5W5Y - chains B and R of the 20 polymer chains in the assembly; structure by electron microscopy, 3.80 A resolution.

Chain B:
Protein: DNA-directed RNA polymerase I subunit RPA135
Source organism: Saccharomyces cerevisiae (strain ATCC 204508 / S288c)
Notes: EC 2.7.7.6
UniProt: P22138 (RPA2_YEAST); residues 1-1203 here = UniProt positions 1-1203
Amino-acid sequence (1203 residues; each row starts with the number of its first residue):
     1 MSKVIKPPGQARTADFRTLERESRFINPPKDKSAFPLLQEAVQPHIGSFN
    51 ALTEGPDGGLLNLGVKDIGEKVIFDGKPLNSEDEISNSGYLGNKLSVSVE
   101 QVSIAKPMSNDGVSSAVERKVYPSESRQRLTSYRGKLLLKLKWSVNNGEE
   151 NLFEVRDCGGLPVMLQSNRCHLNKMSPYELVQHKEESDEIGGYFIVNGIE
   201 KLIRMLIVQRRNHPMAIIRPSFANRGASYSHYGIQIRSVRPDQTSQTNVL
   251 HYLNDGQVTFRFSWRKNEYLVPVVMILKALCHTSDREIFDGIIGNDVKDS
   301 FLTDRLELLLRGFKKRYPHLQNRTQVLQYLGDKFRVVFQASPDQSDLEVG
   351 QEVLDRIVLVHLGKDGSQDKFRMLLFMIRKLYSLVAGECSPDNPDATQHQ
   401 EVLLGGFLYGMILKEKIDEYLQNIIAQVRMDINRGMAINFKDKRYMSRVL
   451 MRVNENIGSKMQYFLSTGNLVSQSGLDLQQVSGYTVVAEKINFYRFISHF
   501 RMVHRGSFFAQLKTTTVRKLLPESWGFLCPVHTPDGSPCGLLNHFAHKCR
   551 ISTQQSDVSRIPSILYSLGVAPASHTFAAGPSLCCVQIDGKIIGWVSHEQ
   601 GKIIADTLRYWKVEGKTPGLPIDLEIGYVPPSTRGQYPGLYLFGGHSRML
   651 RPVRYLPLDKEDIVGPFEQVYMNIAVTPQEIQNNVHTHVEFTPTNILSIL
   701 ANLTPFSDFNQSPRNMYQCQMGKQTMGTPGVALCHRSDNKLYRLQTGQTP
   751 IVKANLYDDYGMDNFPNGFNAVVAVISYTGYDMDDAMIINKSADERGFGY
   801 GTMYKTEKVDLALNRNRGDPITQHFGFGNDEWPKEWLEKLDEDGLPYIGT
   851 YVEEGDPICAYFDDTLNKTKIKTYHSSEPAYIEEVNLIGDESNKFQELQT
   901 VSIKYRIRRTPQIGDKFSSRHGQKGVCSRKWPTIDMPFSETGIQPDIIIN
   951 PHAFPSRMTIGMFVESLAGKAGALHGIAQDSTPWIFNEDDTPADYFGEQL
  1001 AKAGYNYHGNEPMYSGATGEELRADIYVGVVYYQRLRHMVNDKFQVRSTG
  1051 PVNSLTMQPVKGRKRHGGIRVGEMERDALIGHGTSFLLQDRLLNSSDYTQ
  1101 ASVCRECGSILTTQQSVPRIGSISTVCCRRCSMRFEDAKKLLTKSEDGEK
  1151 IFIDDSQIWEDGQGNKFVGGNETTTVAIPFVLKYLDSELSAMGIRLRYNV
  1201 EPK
Disordered / not traced: 1-11, 81-85, 1144-1145, 1197-1203
Curated features (UniProtKB/Swiss-Prot):
  - zinc finger: Cys-1104 to Cys-1131 (C4-type)
  - modified residue: Ser-2 (N-acetylserine), Ser-81 (Phosphoserine), Ser-1156 (Phosphoserine)
  - mutagenesis: Cys-1104 (C1104A: No effect; when associated with A-1107; A-1128 and A-1131), Cys-1107 (C1107A: Lethal. Abolishes recruitment of RPA1 to Pol I. No effect; when associated with A-1104; A-1128 and A-1131), Cys-1127 (C1127R: Responsible of suppression of RPA190-5 and RPA190-1 mutations), Cys-1128 (C1128A: No effect; when associated with A-1104; A-1107 and A-1131), Cys-1131 (C1131A: No effect; when associated with A-1104; A-1107 and A-1128)
Ion coordination: Zn2+: Cys-1104, Cys-1107, Cys-1128, Cys-1131

Chain R:
Molecule: 6-nt RNA strand
Sequence (6 nucleotides; row label = number of the first residue in the row):
     1 AUGCGA

Interface between chain B and chain R:
Contacting residue pairs (7; chain B residue first):
  Arg-204(B) / G3(R)  salt bridge to the phosphate
  Pro-538(B) / C4(R)  phosphate contact
  Gln-724(B) / G5(R)  phosphate contact
  Lys-916(B) / G5(R)  hydrogen bond to the phosphate
  Lys-916(B) / A6(R)  salt bridge to the phosphate
  Lys-924(B) / A6(R)  salt bridge to the phosphate
  His-1038(B) / G5(R)  sugar contact
Interface residues without a listed pair, chain B (12 interface residues in all): Ser-482, Arg-495, Asp-535, Gln-720, Met-721, Lys-723
Interface residues without a listed pair, chain R (5 interface residues in all): U2

Overview:
12 residues of chain B and 5 residues of chain R are in contact; the contacts include 1 hydrogen bond and 3
salt bridges. Among the polar pairs are Lys-916(B)/G5(R), Arg-204(B)/G3(R) and Lys-916(B)/A6(R). UniProt lists
5 mutagenesis sites on chain B.
Here chain B is DNA-directed RNA polymerase I subunit RPA135 (Saccharomyces cerevisiae (strain ATCC 204508 /
S288c)) and chain R is a 6-nt RNA strand. Entry 5W5Y (RNA polymerase I Initial Transcribing Complex) was
determined by electron microscopy together with 5W65, 5W64 and 5W66 from the same study.
